8V40 - chains h and a of the 42 polymer chains in the assembly; structure by electron microscopy, 3.90 A resolution.

[Chain h]
Molecule: Tube (CD1364)
Organism: Clostridioides difficile
UniProt: A0A031WFC4 (A0A031WFC4_CLODI); residues 1-142 here = UniProt positions 1-142
Sequence (142 residues; each row starts with the number of its first residue):
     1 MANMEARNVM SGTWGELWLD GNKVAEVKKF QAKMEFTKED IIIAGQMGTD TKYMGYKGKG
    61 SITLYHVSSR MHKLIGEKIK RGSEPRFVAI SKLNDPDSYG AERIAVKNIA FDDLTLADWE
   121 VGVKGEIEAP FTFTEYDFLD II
Unresolved in the structure: 1-6

[Chain a]
Molecule: Collar (CD1362)
Organism: Clostridioides difficile
UniProt: A0A1X9JZ99 (A0A1X9JZ99_CLODI); residue numbers follow UniProt; this construct covers 1-147
Sequence (147 residues; numbered 1 to 147; the number before each row is that of its first residue):
     1 MLKYKEILET IIEILKKNFT ESIFIDDESV QGSEGSCFFV SILSVICTPV MLNTNNKDIV
    61 ISIKYLPKPQ SKSIRMYEIS DELNKLFNRN IKVTDRKLNI TKLEQSIKKE ESIYVLNFTF
   121 TLNYLDSVYE EDVVYENMKE INLNLGE

[Interface between chain h and chain a]
Pairs across the interface (9):
  Arg-7(h) / Arg-96(a)
  Asn-8(h) / Tyr-124(a)
  Asn-8(h) / Leu-125(a)
  Val-9(h) / Leu-125(a)  hydrophobic
  Trp-14(h) / Asn-90(a)
  Trp-14(h) / Asn-99(a)
  Pro-96(h) / Lys-97(a)
  Asp-97(h) / Arg-96(a)
  Asp-97(h) / Lys-97(a)
Interface residues without a listed pair, chain h (9 interface residues in all): Ser-11, Thr-13, Asp-95
Interface residues without a listed pair, chain a (7 interface residues in all): Arg-89

[Summary]
The interface between chain h and chain a involves 9 residues on one side and 7 on the other.
Here chain h is Tube (CD1364) and chain a is Collar (CD1362), both from Clostridioides difficile. Entry 8V40
(CryoEM Structure of Diffocin - postcontracted - Collar - final state) was determined by electron microscopy,
deposited together with 8V3T, 8V3W, 8V3X, 8V3Z, 8V41 and 8V43.
